4D04 - chain A; structure by X-ray diffraction, 1.75 A resolution.

[Chain A]
Molecule: Phenylacetone monooxygenase
Organism: Thermobifida fusca
Notes: EC 1.14.13.92
UniProtKB: Q47PU3 (PAMO_THEFY); residue numbers follow UniProt; this construct covers 1-542
Chain sequence (542 residues; each row starts with the number of its first residue):
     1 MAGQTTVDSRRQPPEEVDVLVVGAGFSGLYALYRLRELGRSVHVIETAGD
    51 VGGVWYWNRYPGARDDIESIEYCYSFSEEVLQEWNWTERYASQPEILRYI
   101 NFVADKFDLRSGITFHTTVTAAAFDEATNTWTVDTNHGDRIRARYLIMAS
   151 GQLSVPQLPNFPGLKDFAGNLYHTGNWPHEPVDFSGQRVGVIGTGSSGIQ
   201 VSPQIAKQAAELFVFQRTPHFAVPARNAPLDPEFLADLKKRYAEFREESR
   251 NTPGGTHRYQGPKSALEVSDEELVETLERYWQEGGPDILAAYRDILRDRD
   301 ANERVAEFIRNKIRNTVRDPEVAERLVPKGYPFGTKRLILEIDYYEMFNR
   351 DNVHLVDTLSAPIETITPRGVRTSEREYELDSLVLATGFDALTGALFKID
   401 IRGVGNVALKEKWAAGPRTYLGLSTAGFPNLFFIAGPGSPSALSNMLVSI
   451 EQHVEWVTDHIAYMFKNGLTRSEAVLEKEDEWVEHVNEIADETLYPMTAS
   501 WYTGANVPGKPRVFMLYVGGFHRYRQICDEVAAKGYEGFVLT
Not modelled in the structure: 1-10
Construct notes: engineered mutation D65 (Cys in Q47PU3)
Small-molecule neighbours:
  - FAD (flavin-adenine dinucleotide): V22, G23, A24, G25, F26, S27, G28, I45, E46, T47, A48, G52, G53, V54, W55, W57, N58, Y60, D65, D66, I67, Y72, T117, T118, V119, A149, S150, G151, Q152, L153, S154, R337, F389, A395, I399, S444, N445, M446, I450
  - NADP (NAP; NADP nicotinamide-adenine-dinucleotide phosphate): Y60, R64, D65, D66, L153, P159, N160, F161, I192, G193, T194, G195, S196, S197, G198, Q200, R217, T218, H220, K336, R337, A386, T387, G388, F389, W501
Swiss-Prot annotation at these positions:
  - binding site (FAD): S27, E46, V54 to W57, D66, Y72, V119, Q152, M446
  - binding site (NADP(+)): R64, D66, T194 to Q200, R217, T218, K336, R337, W501
  - site: R337 (Transition state stabilizer)

[Overview]
Chain A binds flavin-adenine dinucleotide and NADP. From UniProt: 11 FAD-binding residues and 14 NADP+-binding
residues.
Chain A is Phenylacetone monooxygenase (Thermobifida fusca); the structure, Structure of the Cys65Asp mutant
of phenylacetone monooxygenase: reduced state, was determined by X-ray diffraction, deposited together with
4D03.
